2VK8 - chains A and B; structure by X-ray diffraction, 1.42 A resolution.

Chain A (and B):
Molecule: Pyruvate decarboxylase isozyme 1
From: Saccharomyces cerevisiae
Notes: EC 4.1.1.1; chain B of this document is another copy of the same molecule, construct and numbering; everything in this record applies to it too
UniProt: P06169 (PDC1_YEAST); residues 1-563 here = UniProt positions 1-563
Chain sequence (563 residues; numbered 1 to 563; the number before each row is that of its first residue):
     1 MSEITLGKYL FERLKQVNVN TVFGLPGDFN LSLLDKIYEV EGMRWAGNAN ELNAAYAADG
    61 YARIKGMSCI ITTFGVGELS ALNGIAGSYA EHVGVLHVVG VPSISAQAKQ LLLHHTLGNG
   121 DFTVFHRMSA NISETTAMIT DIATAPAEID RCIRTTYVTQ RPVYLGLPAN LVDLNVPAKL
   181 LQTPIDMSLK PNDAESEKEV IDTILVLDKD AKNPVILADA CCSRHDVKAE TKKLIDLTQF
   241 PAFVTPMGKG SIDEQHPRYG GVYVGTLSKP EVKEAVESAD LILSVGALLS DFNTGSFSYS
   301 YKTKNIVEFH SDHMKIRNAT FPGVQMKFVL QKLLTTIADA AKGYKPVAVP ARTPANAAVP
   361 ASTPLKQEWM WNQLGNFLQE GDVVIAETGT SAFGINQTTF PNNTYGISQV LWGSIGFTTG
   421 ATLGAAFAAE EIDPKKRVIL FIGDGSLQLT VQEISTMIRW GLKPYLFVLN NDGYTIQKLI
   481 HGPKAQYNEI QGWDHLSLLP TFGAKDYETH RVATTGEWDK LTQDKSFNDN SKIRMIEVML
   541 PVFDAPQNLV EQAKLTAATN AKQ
Disordered / not traced: 1
Sequence notes: engineered mutation Gln477 (Glu in P06169); conflict Val206 (Ala in P06169), Asp208 (Val in P06169), Val538 (Ile in P06169)
Swiss-Prot annotation at these positions:
  - binding site (pyruvate): Asp28, His115, Tyr157, Arg224
  - binding site (thiamine diphosphate): Thr390, Gly413 to Ile415, Gly445, Ser446, Asn471 to Ile476
  - binding site (Mg(2+)): Asp444, Asn471, Gly473
  - modified residue: Ser2 (N-acetylserine), Arg161 (Omega-N-methylarginine), Ser223 (Phosphoserine), Thr266 (Phosphothreonine), Thr336 (Phosphothreonine), Thr353 (Phosphothreonine), Thr522 (Phosphothreonine), Ser526 (Phosphoserine)
  - cross-link (Glycyl lysine isopeptide (Lys-Gly)): Lys212 (interchain with G-Cter in ubiquitin), Lys233 (interchain with G-Cter in ubiquitin), Lys269 (interchain with G-Cter in ubiquitin), Lys332 (interchain with G-Cter in ubiquitin), Lys484 (interchain with G-Cter in ubiquitin), Lys505 (interchain with G-Cter in ubiquitin), Lys520 (interchain with G-Cter in ubiquitin)
  - mutagenesis: Asp291 (D291N: In PDC1-8; reduces catalytic activity to 10% but retains autoregulatory activity)
Ion coordination: Mg2+: Asp444, Asn471, Gly473 (together with thiamine diphosphate)
Small-molecule neighbours:
  - (2S)-2-hydroxypropanoic acid (2OP): His92, Cys221, His225, Gly286, Ala287, Leu288, His310, Ser311, Met326
  - thiamine diphosphate (TPP), molecule 1: Pro26, Gly27, Glu51, Thr73, Val76, Ser80, His115
  - thiamine diphosphate (TPP), molecule 2: Thr388, Gly389, Thr390, Gly413, Ser414, Ile415, Gly443, Asp444, Gly445, Ser446, Leu449, Asn471, Gly473, Tyr474, Thr475, Ile476, Gln477
From the paper describing this entry:
  - binding site for (2S)-2-hydroxypropanoic acid: Cys221
  - conformationally variable residues (order/disorder transition): Ile104 to Leu113, Leu288 to Lys304
  - mutagenesis - E51A, E477Q: decreased catalytic activity (citing earlier work)

Chain A / chain B interface:
Pairs across the interface - 169 pairs, chain A then chain B:
  Pro26(A) with Tyr474(B), hydrophobic; Gln477(B); Tyr487(B)
  Gly27(A) with Gln477(B)
  Asp28(A) with Gln477(B); Thr556(B); Asn560(B), hydrogen bond
  Phe29(A) with Asn560(B)
  Leu31(A) with Gln477(B); His481(B); Tyr487(B), hydrogen bond (backbone-side chain)
  Leu34(A) with Tyr487(B), hydrophobic
  Asp35(A) with His481(B), salt bridge; Tyr487(B), hydrogen bond
  Tyr38(A) with Gln486(B); Tyr487(B), hydrogen bond (side chain-backbone)
  Trp45(A) with Tyr487(B)
  Ala49(A) with Gln448(B); Leu449(B)
  Asn50(A) with Leu449(B), hydrogen bond (side chain-backbone)
  Glu51(A) with Leu449(B)
  Gly75(A) with Asn83(B); Trp412(B)
  Val76(A) with Asn83(B); Trp412(B); Ser414(B)
  Leu79(A) with Asn83(B); Ala86(B), hydrophobic
  Ser80(A) with Asn83(B), hydrogen bond
  Leu82(A) with Met128(B), hydrophobic
  Asn83(A) with Gly75(B); Val76(B); Leu79(B); Ser80(B), hydrogen bond
  Ala86(A) with Leu79(B), hydrophobic; Leu117(B)
  Ala90(A) with Thr116(B); Leu117(B)
  Ser103(A) with Thr559(B), hydrogen bond (side chain-backbone); Asn560(B)
  Ser105(A) with Lys562(B)
  Lys109(A) with Lys562(B)
  Leu112(A) with Leu289(B); Ser290(B); Asp291(B), hydrogen bond (backbone-backbone); Phe297(B); Leu411(B), hydrophobic
  Leu113(A) with Asp291(B); Leu411(B)
  His114(A) with Asp291(B), salt bridge; Phe292(B); Leu411(B)
  His115(A) with Leu411(B), hydrogen bond (backbone-backbone); Trp412(B), hydrogen bond (side chain-backbone); Gly413(B)
  Thr116(A) with Ala90(B); Leu411(B); Trp412(B)
  Leu117(A) with Ala86(B); Ala90(B); Trp412(B), hydrophobic
  Val124(A) with Asn131(B)
  Phe125(A) with Trp412(B), hydrophobic
  Arg127(A) with Asn131(B), hydrogen bond
  Met128(A) with Leu82(B), hydrophobic; Met128(B); Asn131(B)
  Asn131(A) with Val124(B); Arg127(B), hydrogen bond; Met128(B)
  Ala169(A) with Asn560(B)
  Asn170(A) with Asn560(B), hydrogen bond (backbone-backbone); Lys562(B); Gln563(B), hydrogen bond (backbone-side chain)
  Leu174(A) with Gln563(B)
  Leu289(A) with Leu112(B)
  Ser290(A) with Leu112(B)
  Asp291(A) with Leu112(B), hydrogen bond (backbone-backbone); Leu113(B); His114(B), salt bridge
  Phe292(A) with His114(B)
  Phe297(A) with Leu111(B), hydrophobic; Leu112(B)
  Leu411(A) with Leu112(B), hydrophobic; Leu113(B); His114(B); His115(B), hydrogen bond (backbone-backbone); Thr116(B)
  Trp412(A) with Gly75(B); Val76(B); His115(B), hydrogen bond (backbone-side chain); Thr116(B); Leu117(B), hydrophobic; Phe125(B), hydrophobic
  Gly413(A) with His115(B)
  Ser414(A) with Val76(B)
  Gln448(A) with Ala49(B); Gln452(B), hydrogen bond (backbone-side chain)
  Leu449(A) with Leu25(B), hydrophobic; Ala49(B); Asn50(B), hydrogen bond (backbone-side chain); Glu51(B); Gln452(B), hydrogen bond (backbone-side chain)
  Thr450(A) with Gln452(B)
  Val451(A) with Gln452(B)
  Gln452(A) with Gln448(B), hydrogen bond (side chain-backbone); Leu449(B), hydrogen bond (side chain-backbone); Thr450(B); Val451(B); Gln452(B), hydrogen bond; Trp493(B)
  Ser455(A) with Gln491(B); Trp493(B), hydrogen bond
  Ile458(A) with Gln491(B)
  Arg459(A) with Glu489(B), hydrogen bond (side chain-backbone); Ile490(B); Gln491(B)
  Tyr474(A) with Pro26(B), hydrophobic
  Gln477(A) with Pro26(B); Gly27(B); Asp28(B); Leu31(B)
  His481(A) with Leu31(B); Asp35(B), salt bridge
  Gln486(A) with Tyr38(B)
  Tyr487(A) with Pro26(B); Leu31(B), hydrogen bond (side chain-backbone); Leu34(B), hydrophobic; Asp35(B), hydrogen bond; Tyr38(B), hydrogen bond (backbone-side chain); Trp45(B)
  Glu489(A) with Arg459(B), hydrogen bond (backbone-side chain)
  Ile490(A) with Arg459(B)
  Gln491(A) with Ser455(B); Ile458(B); Arg459(B); Phe502(B), hydrogen bond (side chain-backbone); Gly503(B)
  Gly492(A) with Phe502(B); Gly503(B)
  Trp493(A) with Gln452(B); Ser455(B), hydrogen bond; Thr501(B); Phe502(B)
  Asp494(A) with Thr501(B), hydrogen bond (backbone-backbone)
  Ser497(A) with Thr501(B)
  Leu498(A) with Thr501(B)
  Thr501(A) with Trp493(B); Asp494(B), hydrogen bond (backbone-backbone); Ser497(B), hydrogen bond; Leu498(B); Thr501(B), hydrogen bond
  Phe502(A) with Gln491(B), hydrogen bond (backbone-side chain); Gly492(B); Trp493(B)
  Gly503(A) with Gln491(B); Gly492(B)
  Thr556(A) with Asp28(B)
  Thr559(A) with Ser103(B), hydrogen bond (backbone-side chain)
  Asn560(A) with Asp28(B), hydrogen bond; Phe29(B); Ser103(B); Ala169(B); Asn170(B), hydrogen bond (backbone-backbone)
  Lys562(A) with Ser105(B); Lys109(B); Asn170(B)
  Gln563(A) with Asn170(B), hydrogen bond (side chain-backbone); Leu174(B)
Other interface residues (no listed pair), chain A (89 interface residues in all): Leu25, Ser32, Asn48, Leu52, Tyr89, Leu111, Gly118, Ile132, Leu288, Val410, Ile480, Asn488, Pro500, Ala561
Other interface residues (no listed pair), chain B (88 interface residues in all): Ser32, Leu52, Tyr89, Gly118, Ile132, Leu288, Val410, Ile480, Asn488, Pro500, Ala561

Summary:
The interface between chain A and chain B involves 89 residues on one side and 88 on the other; the contacts
include 41 hydrogen bonds and 4 salt bridges. Polar pairs include Asp35(A)-His481(B), His114(A)-Asp291(B) and
Asp28(A)-Asn560(B). The paper reports a binding site for (2S)-2-hydroxypropanoic acid at Cys221(A); E51A and
E477Q of chain A reduce catalytic activity.
Chain A and chain B are both Pyruvate decarboxylase isozyme 1 (Saccharomyces cerevisiae); the structure,
Crystal structure of the Saccharomyces cerevisiae pyruvate decarboxylase variant E477Q in complex with its
substrate, was determined by X-ray diffraction (same publication as 2VJY and 2VK1).
